4CE4 - chains 7 and A of the 38 polymer chains in the assembly; structure by electron microscopy, 4.90 A resolution (low resolution: residue-level contacts below are approximate; hydrogen-bond / salt-bridge calls are withheld).

Chain 7:
Molecule: MRPL34
Organism: Sus scrofa domestica
Chain sequence (95 residues; numbered 1 to 95; the number before each row is that of its first residue):
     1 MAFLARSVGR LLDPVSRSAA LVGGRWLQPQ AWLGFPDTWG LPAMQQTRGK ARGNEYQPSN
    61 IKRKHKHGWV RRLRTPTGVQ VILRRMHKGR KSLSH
Not modelled in the structure: 1-52

Chain A:
Molecule: 16S Ribosomal RNA
Organism: Sus scrofa domestica
Sequence (1570 nucleotides; each row starts with the number of its first residue):
     1 ACCAAAGCUA GCUCAACAUN NNN
    28 NNNNNNN
    38 NNNNNNN
    24 NNNN
    35 NNN
    45 AAAUAAAAUA AAACAUUCAC CUAACAUUAA AGUAUAGGAG AUAGAAAUUU UUAUCCUGAC
   105 GCUAUAGAGA UAGUACCGUA AGG
  127A G
   128 AAAGAUGAAA GAAUAAAAUA AAAGUAAAAA AAAGCAAAGA UUACCCCUUC UACCUUUUGC
   188 AUAAUGGUUU AACCAGAAAA AAUCUAACAA AGAGAACUUU AGCUAGAUAC CCCGAAACCA
   248 GACGAGCUAC CCAUGAGCAG UUUAAAAGAA CCAACUCAUC UAUGUGGCAA AAUAGUGAGA
   308 AGACUUGUAG GUAGAGGUGA AAAGCCUAAC GAGCCUGGUG AUAGCUGGUU GUCCGAGAAA
   368 GAAUUUUAGU UCAACCUUAA AAAUACCCCA AAAACCCUAA AUUCCAAUGU AUUUUUAAGA
   428 GAUAGUCUAA AAAGGUACAG CUUUUUAGAA ACGGAUACAA CCUUGACUAG AGAGUAAAUC
   488 UUAAUACUAC CAUAGUAGGC CUAAAAGCAG CCAUCAAUUG AGAAAGCGUU AAAGCUCAAC
   548 AAAUUCACCA ACAUAAUCCC AAAAACUAAU AACAAACUCC UAGCCCAAUA CCGGACUAAU
   608 CUAUUGAAAC AUAGAAGCAA UAAUGUUAAU AUGAGUAACA AGAAGCCUUU CUCCUCGCAC
   668 ACGCUUACAU CAGUAACUAA UAAUAUACUG AUAAUUAACA ACCAAUAAAC CAAAACAACA
   728 CUAAAACGUU UAUUAAUUAC AUUGUUAACC CAACACAGGA GUGCACCAAG GAAAGAUUAA
   788 AAGAAGUAAA AGGAACUCGG CAAACACAAA CCCCGCCUGU UUACCAAAAA CAUCACCUCU
   848 AGCAUUACUA GUAUUAGAGG CAAUGCCUGC CCAGUGACAC CAGUUUAACG GCCGCGGUAU
   908 UCUGACCGUG CAAAGGUAGC AUAAUCACUU GUUCUCCAAA UAAGGACUUG UAUGAAUGGC
   968 CACACGAGGG UUUUACUGUC UCUUACUUCC AAUCAGUGAA AUUAACCUUC CCGUGAAGAG
  1028 GCGGGAAUAA AAAAAUAAGA CGAGAAGACC CUAUGGAGCU UUAAUUAACU AUUCCAAAAG
  1088 UUAAACAACU CAACCACAAA GGGAUAAAAC AUAACUUAAC AUGGACUAGC AAUUUCGGUU
  1148 GGGGUGACCU CGGAGUACAA AAAACCCUCC GAGUGAUUUU AAUCUAGACA AACCAGUCAA
  1208 AAUAACCAUA ACAUCACUUA UUGAUCCAAA AUUUUGAUCA ACGGAACAAG UUACCCUAGG
  1268 GAUAACAGCG CAAUCCUGUU CUAGAGUUCC UAUCGACAAU AGGGUUUACG ACCUCGAUGU
  1328 UGGAUCAGGA CACCCAAAUG GUGCAGCCGC UAUUAAAGGU UCGUUUGUUC AACGAUUAAA
  1388 GUCCUACGUG AUCUGAGUUC AGACCGGAGC AAUCCAGGUC GGUUUCUAUC UAUUAUAAAU
  1448 UUCUCCCAGU ACGAAAGGAC AAGAGAAAUG GGACCAACCU CACAAACGCG UCUCAGAGAU
  1508 AAUUAAUGAU UUAAUCUUAA CCUAAUUAAC UCAUAAUAAA UCCAGCCCUA GAACAGGGCA
  1568 CA
Not modelled in the structure: 20-23, 28-34, 38-44, 401-407, 495-557, 573-577, 1092-1120, 1215-1218
Sequence notes: insertion (127A)

Chain 7 / chain A interface:
Pairs across the interface - 62 pairs, chain 7 then chain A:
  Gly-53(7) with A759(A); G765(A)
  Asn-54(7) with C758(A); A759(A)
  Glu-55(7) with G253(A); C254(A); U334(A); A335(A)
  Tyr-56(7) with U123(A); G253(A); C758(A); A759(A)
  Gln-57(7) with G253(A); C254(A)
  Pro-58(7) with G253(A); C671(A); C758(A)
  Ser-59(7) with G253(A); A316(A)
  Asn-60(7) with G670(A); C671(A)
  Ile-61(7) with A316(A)
  Arg-63(7) with U123(A); A124(A); G253(A)
  Lys-64(7) with N35(A); N36(A)
  His-65(7) with G317(A)
  Lys-66(7) with U123(A); G251(A); A252(A); G253(A)
  His-67(7) with U123(A); A124(A); G251(A); G253(A)
  Gly-68(7) with N36(A)
  Trp-69(7) with N27(A); N36(A)
  Val-70(7) with N35(A); N36(A)
  Arg-72(7) with A124(A)
  Thr-77(7) with A249(A); C250(A)
  Val-81(7) with A125(A); G126(A)
  Arg-84(7) with A125(A); G126(A)
  Arg-85(7) with A125(A); G126(A)
  Lys-88(7) with G117(A); G127(A); G127A(A)
  Gly-89(7) with G117(A); U118(A)
  Arg-90(7) with G117(A); U118(A); G126(A); G127(A); G127A(A)
  Lys-91(7) with U118(A)
  His-95(7) with A124(A)
Also at the interface, not in a pair above, chain 7 (29 interface residues in all): Lys-62, Leu-93
Also at the interface, not in a pair above, chain A (29 interface residues in all): A119, G122, G318

Overview:
Chain 7 and chain A each contribute 29 residues to their interface.
Chain 7 is MRPL34 and chain A is 16S Ribosomal RNA, both from Sus scrofa domestica; the structure, 39S large
subunit of the porcine mitochondrial ribosome, was determined by electron microscopy.
